PDB entry 5JHW | X-ray diffraction, 2.35 A resolution | chains B and C of the 4 polymer chains in the assembly

Chain B:
Molecule: Growth/differentiation factor 11
From: Homo sapiens
Reference sequence: O95390 (GDF11_HUMAN); residues 1-109 here correspond to UniProt positions 299-407 (UniProt number = residue number + 298)
Sequence (109 residues; row label = number of the first residue in the row):
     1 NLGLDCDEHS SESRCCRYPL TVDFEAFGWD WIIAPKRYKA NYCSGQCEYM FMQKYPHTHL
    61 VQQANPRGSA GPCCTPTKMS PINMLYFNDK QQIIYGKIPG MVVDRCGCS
Disulfide bonds: Cys-6/Cys-16, Cys-15/Cys-74, Cys-43/Cys-106, Cys-47/Cys-108
From the paper describing this entry:
  - self-association interface (contacts with another copy of this molecule); pairs are residue here / residue on that copy: Met-79/Tyr-55 (hydrophobic contact), Gly-100/Tyr-55

Chain C:
Molecule: Follistatin
From: Homo sapiens
Reference sequence: P19883 (FST_HUMAN); residues 1-288 here correspond to UniProt positions 30-317 (UniProt number = residue number + 29)
Sequence (288 residues; numbered 1 to 288; the number before each row is that of its first residue):
     1 GNCWLRQAKN GRCQVLYKTE LSKEECCSTG RLSTSWTEED VNDNTLFKWM IFNGGAPNCI
    61 PCKETCENVD CGPGKKCRMN KKNKPRCVCA PDCSNITWKG PVCGLDGKTY RNECALLKAR
   121 CKEQPELEVQ YQGRCKKTCR DVFCPGSSTC VVDQTNNAYC VTCNRICPEP ASSEQYLCGN
   181 DGVTYSSACH LRKATCLLGR SIGLAYEGKC IKAKSCEDIQ CTGGKKCLWD FKVGRGRCSL
   241 CDELCPDSKS DEPVCASDNA TYASECAMKE AACSSGVLLE VKHSGSCN
Unresolved in the structure: 173-174, 247-250
UniProt features mapped onto this chain:
  - glycosylation (N-linked (GlcNAc...) asparagine): Asn-95, Asn-259
Disulfide bonds: Cys-3/Cys-26, Cys-13/Cys-59, Cys-27/Cys-62, Cys-66/Cys-77, Cys-71/Cys-87, Cys-89/Cys-121, Cys-93/Cys-114, Cys-103/Cys-135, Cys-139/Cys-150, Cys-144/Cys-160, Cys-163/Cys-196, Cys-167/Cys-189, Cys-178/Cys-210, Cys-216/Cys-227, Cys-221/Cys-238, Cys-241/Cys-273, Cys-245/Cys-266, Cys-255/Cys-287

Interface between chain B and chain C:
Residue-residue contacts - 66 pairs, chain B then chain C:
  Asn-1(B) with Leu-5(C); Arg-6(C), hydrogen bond; Arg-31(C), hydrogen bond (backbone-side chain); Ser-33(C), hydrogen bond
  Leu-2(B) with Leu-5(C); Arg-6(C); Val-15(C), hydrophobic
  Gly-3(B) with Leu-5(C); Arg-31(C), hydrogen bond (backbone-side chain)
  Leu-4(B) with Tyr-17(C), hydrophobic; Arg-31(C)
  Glu-12(B) with Tyr-17(C), hydrogen bond
  Arg-14(B) with Tyr-17(C), hydrogen bond (side chain-backbone); Lys-18(C)
  Asp-30(B) with Asn-164(C); Cys-189(C); Arg-192(C), salt bridge
  Trp-31(B) with Arg-192(C)
  Ile-33(B) with Val-161(C), hydrophobic
  Lys-36(B) with Thr-162(C), hydrogen bond (side chain-backbone)
  Tyr-38(B) with Glu-126(C)
  Lys-39(B) with Arg-120(C); Pro-125(C), hydrogen bond (side chain-backbone); Glu-126(C), salt bridge
  Tyr-49(B) with Leu-16(C), hydrophobic; Thr-19(C); Asp-43(C), hydrogen bond; Leu-46(C)
  Met-50(B) with Asp-43(C); Phe-47(C), hydrophobic; Met-50(C), hydrophobic
  Phe-51(B) with Leu-16(C); Tyr-17(C); Lys-18(C); Thr-19(C)
  Met-52(B) with Leu-5(C), hydrophobic; Val-15(C), hydrophobic; Leu-16(C), hydrogen bond (backbone-backbone); Tyr-17(C), hydrophobic
  Pro-56(B) with Phe-47(C), hydrophobic; Ile-51(C), hydrophobic
  His-59(B) with Phe-47(C)
  Ile-82(B) with Glu-126(C)
  Asn-83(B) with Asp-106(C); Gln-124(C)
  Leu-85(B) with Val-151(C), hydrophobic; Tyr-159(C), hydrophobic; Val-161(C), hydrophobic
  Phe-87(B) with Arg-192(C); Thr-195(C)
  Lys-90(B) with Gly-203(C); Leu-204(C), hydrogen bond (backbone-backbone)
  Gln-91(B) with Leu-191(C); Arg-192(C), hydrogen bond
  Gln-92(B) with Ser-201(C)
  Ile-93(B) with Val-152(C); Asp-153(C); Gln-154(C); Thr-195(C); Arg-200(C); Ser-201(C), hydrogen bond (backbone-side chain)
  Ile-94(B) with Gln-154(C)
  Tyr-95(B) with Asp-106(C), hydrogen bond (side chain-backbone); Asp-153(C); Gln-154(C), hydrogen bond (backbone-side chain); Tyr-159(C)
Interface residues without a listed pair, chain B (32 interface residues in all): Ala-34, Arg-37, Gln-63, Asp-89
Interface residues without a listed pair, chain C (39 interface residues in all): Gln-14, Asn-44, Leu-105, Ala-188

In short:
32 residues of chain B and 39 residues of chain C are in contact; the contacts include 15 hydrogen bonds and 2
salt bridges. Polar contacts include Asp-30(B)/Arg-192(C), Lys-39(B)/Glu-126(C) and Asn-1(B)/Arg-6(C). From
the paper: a self-association interface involving Met-79(B) and Gly-100(B).
Chain B is Growth/differentiation factor 11 and chain C is Follistatin, both from Homo sapiens; the structure,
Crystal Structure of the GDF11:Follistatin 288 complex, was determined by X-ray diffraction, deposited
together with 5JI1 and 5UHM.
